Entry 7ZGV (X-ray diffraction, 1.48 A resolution); this record covers chains A and D.

# Chain A
Molecule: Serratia NucC
UniProt: A0A2I5TBB8 (A0A2I5TBB8_SERS3); residues 1-250 here = UniProt positions 1-250
Amino-acid sequence (256 residues; row label = number of the first residue in the row; numbers below 1 keep their minus sign (Lys-5 is residue -5)):
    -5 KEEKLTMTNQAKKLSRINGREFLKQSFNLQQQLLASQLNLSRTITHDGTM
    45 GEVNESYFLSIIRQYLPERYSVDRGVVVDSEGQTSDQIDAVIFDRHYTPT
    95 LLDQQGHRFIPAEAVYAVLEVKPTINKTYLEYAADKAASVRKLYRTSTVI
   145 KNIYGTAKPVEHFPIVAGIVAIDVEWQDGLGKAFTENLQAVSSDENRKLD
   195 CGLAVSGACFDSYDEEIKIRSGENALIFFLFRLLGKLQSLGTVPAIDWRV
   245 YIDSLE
Disordered / not traced: -5 to 4
Differences from the reference sequence: expression tag (-5 to 0)
Metal / ion sites: Ca2+ site 1: Glu46, Asp83, Glu114, Val115 (together with acetate ion); Ca2+ site 2: Ser74, Val244, Asp247 (together with acetate ion)
What the authors report for this chain:
  - binding site for the 3-nt RNA strand (chain D): Arg63, Tyr91, Thr236
  - Ca2+ coordination: Glu46, Asp83, Glu114
  - mutagenesis - D83N, E114N, K116L: abolished catalytic activity
  - catalytic residues: Asp83, Glu114, Lys116

# Chain D
Molecule: 3-nt RNA strand
Sequence (3 nucleotides; row label = number of the first residue in the row):
     1 AAA

# Interface between chain A and chain D
Pairs across the interface - 10 pairs, chain A then chain D:
  Arg63(A) - A1(D)  base contact
  Tyr91(A) - A2(D)  stacking on the base
  Ile144(A) - A2(D)  sugar contact
  Asn146(A) - A2(D)  phosphate contact
  Asn146(A) - A3(D)  phosphate contact
  Ile147(A) - A3(D)  hydrogen bond to the phosphate
  Thr236(A) - A2(D)  hydrogen bond to the phosphate
  Val237(A) - A2(D)  hydrogen bond to the base
  Pro238(A) - A2(D)  hydrogen bond to the base
  Ala239(A) - A2(D)  base contact
Also at the interface, not in a pair above, chain A (10 interface residues in all): Lys145

# In short
10 residues of chain A face 3 of chain D across their interface, with 4 hydrogen bonds and 1 aromatic stacking
contact. Among the polar pairs are Val237(A)-A2(D), Pro238(A)-A2(D) and Ile147(A)-A3(D). The paper reports
catalytic residues Asp83(A), Glu114(A) and Lys116(A); D83N, E114N and K116L of chain A abolish catalytic
activity.
Here chain A is Serratia NucC and chain D is a 3-nt RNA strand. Entry 7ZGV (Serratia NucC bound to cA3) was
determined by X-ray diffraction, deposited together with 7ZGW.
